PDB entry 3S3O | X-ray diffraction, 2.55 A resolution | chains A and D of the 4 polymer chains in the assembly

Chain A:
Name: PFV integrase
Organism: Human spumaretrovirus
Notes: EC 2.7.7.-
Reference sequence: P14350 (POL_FOAMV); residues 1-392 here correspond to UniProt positions 752-1143 (UniProt number = residue number + 751)
Amino-acid sequence (395 residues; row label = number of the first residue in the row; numbers below 1 keep their minus sign (Gly-2 is residue -2)):
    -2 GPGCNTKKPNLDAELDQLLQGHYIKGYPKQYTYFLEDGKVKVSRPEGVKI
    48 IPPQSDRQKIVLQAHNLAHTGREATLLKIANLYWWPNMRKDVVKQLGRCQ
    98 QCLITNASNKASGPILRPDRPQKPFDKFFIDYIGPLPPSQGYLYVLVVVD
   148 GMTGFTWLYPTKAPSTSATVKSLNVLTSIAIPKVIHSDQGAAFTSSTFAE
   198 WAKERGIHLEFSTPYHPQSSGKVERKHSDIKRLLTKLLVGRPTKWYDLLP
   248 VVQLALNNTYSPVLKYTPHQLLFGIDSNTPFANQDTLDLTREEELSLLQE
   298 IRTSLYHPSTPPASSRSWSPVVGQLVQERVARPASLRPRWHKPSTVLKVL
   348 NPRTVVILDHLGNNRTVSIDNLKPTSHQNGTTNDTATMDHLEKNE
Unresolved in the structure: -2 to 7, 376-392
Sequence notes: expression tag (-2 to 0); engineered mutation Ser217 (Gly968 in P14350), His224 (Asn975 in P14350); variant Gly218 (Ser969 in P14350)
UniProt features mapped onto this chain:
  - binding site (Mg(2+)): Asp123, Asp185
Metal / ion sites: Zn2+: His62, His66, Cys96, Cys99; Mg2+ site 1: Asp128, Asp185 (together with Dolutegravir); Mg2+ site 2: Asp128, Glu221 (together with Dolutegravir)
Small-molecule neighbours:
  - Dolutegravir (DLU; (4R,12aS)-N-(2,4-difluorobenzyl)-7-hydroxy-4-methyl-6,8-dioxo-3,4,6,8,12,12a-hexahydro-2H-pyrido[1',2':4,5]pyrazino[2,1-b][1,3]oxazine-9-carboxamide): Asp128, Tyr129, Asp185, Gln186, Gly187, Tyr212, Pro214, Gln215, Glu221, Arg329
  - hexane-1,6-diol (HEZ): Val172, Ser175, Ile176
From the paper describing this entry:
  - mutagenesis - S217H (2-fold): decreased binding to Dolutegravir

Chain D:
Molecule: 17-nt DNA strand
Sequence (17 nucleotides; row label = number of the first residue in the row):
     1 TGCGAAATTCCATGACA

Interface between chain A and chain D:
Contacting residue pairs (7; chain A residue first):
  Glu221(A) - DC16(D)  sugar contact
  Arg222(A) - DG14(D)  base contact
  Arg222(A) - DC16(D)  base contact
  His224(A) - DC16(D)  phosphate contact
  Ser225(A) - DC16(D)  sugar contact
  Lys228(A) - DA17(D)  salt bridge to the phosphate
  Lys262(A) - DT9(D)  salt bridge to the phosphate
Interface residues without a listed pair, chain A (8 interface residues in all): Ile130, Arg329
Interface residues without a listed pair, chain D (5 interface residues in all): DA15

In short:
8 residues of chain A face 5 of chain D across their interface, with 2 salt bridges. Among the polar pairs are
Lys228(A)-DA17(D) and Lys262(A)-DT9(D). Dolutegravir is bound between chain A and chain D. Chain A binds
hexane-1,6-diol. The paper reports that S217H of chain A reduces binding to Dolutegravir.
Chain A is PFV integrase (Human spumaretrovirus) and chain D is a 17-nt DNA strand; the structure, Crystal
structure of the Prototype Foamy Virus (PFV) N224H mutant intasome in complex with magnesium and ..., was
determined by X-ray diffraction together with 3S3M and 3S3N from the same study.
